PDB entry 7CN4 | electron microscopy, 2.93 A resolution | chains A and B of the 3 polymer chains in the assembly

== Chain A (and B) ==
Name: Spike glycoprotein
Organism: Bat coronavirus RaTG13
Notes: chain B of this document is another copy of the same molecule, construct and numbering; everything in this record applies to it too
UniProtKB: A0A6B9WHD3 (A0A6B9WHD3_CVHSA); numbering as in UniProt (aligned over 1-1209)
Sequence (1267 residues; row label = number of the first residue in the row):
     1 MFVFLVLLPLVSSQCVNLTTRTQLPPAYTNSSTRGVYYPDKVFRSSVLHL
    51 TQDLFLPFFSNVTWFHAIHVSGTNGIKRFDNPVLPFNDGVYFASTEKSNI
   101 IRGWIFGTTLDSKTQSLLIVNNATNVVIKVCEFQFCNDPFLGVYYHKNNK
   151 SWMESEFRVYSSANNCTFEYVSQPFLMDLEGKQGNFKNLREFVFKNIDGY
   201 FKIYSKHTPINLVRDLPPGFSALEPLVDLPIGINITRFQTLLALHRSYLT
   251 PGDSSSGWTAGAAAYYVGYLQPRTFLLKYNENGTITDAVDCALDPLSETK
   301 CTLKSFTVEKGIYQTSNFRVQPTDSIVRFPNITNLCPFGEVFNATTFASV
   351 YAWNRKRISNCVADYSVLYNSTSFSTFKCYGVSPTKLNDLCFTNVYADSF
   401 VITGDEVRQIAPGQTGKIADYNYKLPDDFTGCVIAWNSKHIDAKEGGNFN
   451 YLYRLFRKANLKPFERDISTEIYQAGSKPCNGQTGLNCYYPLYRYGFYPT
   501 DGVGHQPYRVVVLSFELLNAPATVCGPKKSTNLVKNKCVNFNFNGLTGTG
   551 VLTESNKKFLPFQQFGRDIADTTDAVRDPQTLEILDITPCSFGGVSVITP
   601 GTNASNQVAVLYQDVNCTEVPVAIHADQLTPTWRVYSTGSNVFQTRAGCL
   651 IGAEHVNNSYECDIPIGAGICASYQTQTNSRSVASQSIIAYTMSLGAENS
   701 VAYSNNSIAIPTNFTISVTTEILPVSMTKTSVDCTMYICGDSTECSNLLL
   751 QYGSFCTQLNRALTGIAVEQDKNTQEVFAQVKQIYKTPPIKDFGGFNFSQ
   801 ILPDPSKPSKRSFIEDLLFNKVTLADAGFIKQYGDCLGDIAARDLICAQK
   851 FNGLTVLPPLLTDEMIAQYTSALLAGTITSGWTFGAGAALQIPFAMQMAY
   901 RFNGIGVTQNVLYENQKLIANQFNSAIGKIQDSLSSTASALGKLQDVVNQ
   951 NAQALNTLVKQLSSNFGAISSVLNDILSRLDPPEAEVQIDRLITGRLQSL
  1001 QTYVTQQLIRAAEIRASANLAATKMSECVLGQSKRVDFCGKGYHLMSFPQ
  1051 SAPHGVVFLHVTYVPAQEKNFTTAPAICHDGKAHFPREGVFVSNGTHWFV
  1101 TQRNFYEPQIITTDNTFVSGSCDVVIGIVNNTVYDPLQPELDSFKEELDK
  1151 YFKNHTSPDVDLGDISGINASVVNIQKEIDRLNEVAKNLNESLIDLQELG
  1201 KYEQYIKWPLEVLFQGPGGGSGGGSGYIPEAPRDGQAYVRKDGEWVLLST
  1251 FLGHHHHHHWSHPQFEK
Not modelled in the structure: 1-13, 1134-1267
Differences from the reference sequence: engineered mutation Pro982 (Lys in A0A6B9WHD3), Pro983 (Val in A0A6B9WHD3); expression tag (1210-1267)
Cystine bridges: Cys15-Cys136, Cys131-Cys166, Cys291-Cys301, Cys336-Cys361, Cys379-Cys432, Cys391-Cys525, Cys480-Cys488, Cys538-Cys590, Cys617-Cys649, Cys662-Cys671, Cys734-Cys756, Cys739-Cys745, Cys836-Cys847, Cys1028-Cys1039, Cys1078-Cys1122
Covalent attachments: N-acetylglucosamine (NAG) linked to Asn17, Asn30, Asn61, Asn122, Asn165, Asn234, Asn282, Asn331, Asn343, Asn370, Asn616, Asn657, Asn713, Asn797, Asn1070
Residues lining bound ligands: N-acetylglucosamine (NAG; 2-acetamido-2-deoxy-beta-D-glucopyranose): Tyr453, Phe456, Tyr489, Tyr493
Reported in the primary citation:
  - post-translational modification sites: Asn165, Asn234, Asn370
  - mutagenesis - F449Y, F449Y/D501N (Kd 23.9 nM), D501N (9 fold), D501N/H505Y (Kd 8.1 nM), H505Y (3-fold): increased binding to hACE2

== Chain A / chain B interface ==
Residue-residue contacts - 191 pairs, chain A then chain B:
  Lys41(A) with Leu518(B)
  Phe43(A) with Asn519(B); Leu560(B), hydrophobic; Phe562(B), hydrophobic; Gln563(B)
  Lys113(A) with Ser469(B); Glu471(B)
  Gln115(A) with Ile468(B)
  Glu132(A) with Ile468(B)
  Thr167(A) with Arg466(B)
  Asp198(A) with Pro463(B); Phe464(B)
  Gly199(A) with Pro463(B), hydrogen bond (backbone-backbone); Phe464(B)
  Tyr200(A) with Arg355(B), hydrogen bond; Tyr396(B)
  Pro230(A) with Arg355(B); Tyr396(B)
  Ile231(A) with Arg466(B)
  Gly232(A) with Phe464(B); Glu465(B); Arg466(B), hydrogen bond (backbone-backbone)
  Asn234(A) with Glu465(B)
  Asn282(A) with Leu560(B)
  Tyr369(A) with Gly416(B); Lys417(B), hydrogen bond (backbone-side chain); Asp420(B), hydrogen bond; Tyr421(B), hydrophobic
  Asn370(A) with Leu455(B)
  Ser373(A) with Asp405(B), hydrogen bond; His505(B)
  Phe374(A) with Asp405(B); Arg408(B), hydrogen bond (backbone-side chain)
  Ser375(A) with Asp405(B); Arg408(B)
  Phe377(A) with Arg408(B)
  Pro384(A) with Gly413(B); Thr415(B)
  Thr385(A) with Gly413(B); Thr415(B)
  Asp427(A) with Pro982(B); Pro983(B)
  Val503(A) with Val503(B), hydrophobic
  Ser731(A) with Gln314(B)
  Asp733(A) with Ser316(B), hydrogen bond
  Met736(A) with Gly593(B)
  Asp741(A) with Thr549(B); Pro589(B); Cys590(B), hydrogen bond (side chain-backbone); Ser591(B), hydrogen bond
  Ser746(A) with Gln52(B), hydrogen bond
  Leu750(A) with Leu50(B); Gln52(B)
  Gln751(A) with Asn965(B), hydrogen bond (backbone-backbone)
  Tyr752(A) with Ser964(B); Asn965(B), hydrogen bond (backbone-backbone); Phe966(B); Gly967(B)
  Gly753(A) with Ser964(B)
  Phe755(A) with Gln961(B); Phe966(B), hydrophobic; Gln998(B); Ser999(B)
  Thr757(A) with Lys304(B), hydrogen bond
  Gln758(A) with Gln961(B); Thr1002(B)
  Arg761(A) with Gln953(B)
  Lys782(A) with Leu695(B); Gly696(B); Ala697(B), hydrogen bond (backbone-backbone)
  Gln783(A) with Ala697(B); Asn699(B), hydrogen bond
  Ile784(A) with Leu695(B); Ala697(B), hydrogen bond (backbone-backbone); Glu698(B); Asn699(B), hydrogen bond (backbone-backbone)
  Tyr785(A) with Asn699(B); Val701(B), hydrophobic
  Lys786(A) with Glu698(B); Asn699(B), hydrogen bond (backbone-backbone); Ser700(B)
  Ile790(A) with Tyr703(B)
  Phe793(A) with Tyr703(B), hydrophobic
  Lys831(A) with Asp614(B)
  Gln832(A) with Asp614(B)
  Tyr833(A) with Phe592(B), hydrophobic; Asp614(B), hydrogen bond (backbone-backbone); Val615(B), hydrophobic
  Ala841(A) with Lys557(B)
  Ala842(A) with Lys557(B)
  Arg843(A) with Asp568(B), salt bridge; Ile569(B); Asp574(B); Ile587(B), hydrogen bond (side chain-backbone)
  Asp844(A) with Ile569(B)
  Leu845(A) with Ile569(B), hydrophobic
  Ala848(A) with Asp568(B)
  Lys850(A) with Asp614(B), salt bridge
  Phe851(A) with Pro589(B), hydrophobic
  Thr855(A) with Gln613(B)
  Val856(A) with Gln613(B), hydrogen bond (backbone-side chain)
  Leu857(A) with Gln314(B); Gln613(B)
  Pro858(A) with Ala647(B), hydrophobic
  Pro859(A) with Ala668(B), hydrogen bond (backbone-backbone)
  Leu860(A) with Pro665(B), hydrophobic; Ala668(B), hydrogen bond (backbone-backbone); Gly669(B), hydrogen bond (backbone-backbone); Cys671(B), hydrophobic; Met693(B), hydrophobic
  Leu861(A) with Met693(B), hydrophobic
  Thr862(A) with Arg646(B); Ala668(B), hydrogen bond (side chain-backbone); Gly669(B)
  Met865(A) with Gly669(B); Thr692(B); Met693(B); Leu695(B)
  Gln868(A) with Leu695(B)
  Tyr869(A) with Leu695(B), hydrogen bond (side chain-backbone)
  Thr879(A) with Val701(B); Tyr703(B)
  Gly885(A) with Asp1037(B); Lys1041(B)
  Ala886(A) with Lys1041(B); Gly1042(B); Tyr1043(B)
  Ala888(A) with Glu1068(B)
  Ala889(A) with Val701(B), hydrophobic
  Leu890(A) with Ala709(B); Glu1068(B)
  Gln891(A) with Val701(B); Ala702(B); Ser707(B); Ile708(B); Ala709(B), hydrogen bond (backbone-backbone); Asn1070(B), hydrogen bond
  Ile892(A) with Tyr703(B)
  Pro893(A) with Tyr703(B); Asn705(B); Ser707(B)
  Phe894(A) with Tyr703(B), hydrogen bond (backbone-side chain)
  Met896(A) with Thr1073(B); Val1090(B)
  Tyr900(A) with Arg1103(B)
  Gln909(A) with Phe1085(B); Pro1086(B); Phe1117(B)
  Asn910(A) with Phe1085(B); Ser1119(B), hydrogen bond
  Tyr913(A) with Pro1075(B); Phe1085(B), hydrophobic; Val1124(B), hydrophobic
  Glu914(A) with Ser1119(B)
  Gln916(A) with Val1125(B)
  Val959(A) with Ala570(B)
  Ser963(A) with Asp571(B)
  Ser971(A) with Asp571(B), hydrogen bond
  Val972(A) with Arg567(B); Asp571(B)
  Asn974(A) with Thr547(B); Gly548(B)
  Leu977(A) with Lys386(B)
  Ser978(A) with Lys386(B); Gly545(B); Thr547(B), hydrogen bond
  Arg979(A) with Gly381(B); Val382(B); Ser383(B), hydrogen bond (backbone-backbone); Lys386(B); Leu517(B)
  Leu980(A) with Ser383(B); Lys386(B)
  Asp981(A) with Ser383(B), hydrogen bond (backbone-side chain); Thr385(B)
  Glu984(A) with Ser383(B), hydrogen bond
  Asp990(A) with Gly967(B)
  Gln998(A) with Gln998(B)
  Gln1001(A) with Gln998(B); Thr1002(B)
  Thr1005(A) with Thr1005(B)
  Leu1008(A) with Gln1006(B); Ile1009(B), hydrophobic
  Ala1012(A) with Glu1013(B)
  Arg1015(A) with Glu1013(B), salt bridge
  Ser1026(A) with Val1036(B)
  Glu1027(A) with Arg1035(B), salt bridge; Val1036(B)
  Leu1030(A) with Val1036(B)
  Gly1031(A) with Val1036(B)
  Arg1035(A) with Arg1035(B)
Interface residues without a listed pair, chain A (124 interface residues in all): Asn165, Ser366, Thr376, Gly413, Thr743, Asn747, Ser754, Gly834, Leu837, Ile840, Ile878, Ser880, Thr908, Leu962, Asp975, Ile1009, Thr1023, Glu1107
Interface residues without a listed pair, chain B (131 interface residues in all): Thr302, Asn317, Leu390, Gln414, Glu516, Leu546, Asn556, Thr572, Thr588, Glu619, Ala623, Glu661, Gly667, Ile670, Ser704, Asn706, Pro711, Thr957, Asp981, Val1064, Asp1123

== Overview ==
124 residues of chain A face 131 of chain B across their interface, with 36 hydrogen bonds and 4 salt bridges.
Among the polar pairs are Arg843(A)-Asp568(B), Lys850(A)-Asp614(B) and Arg1015(A)-Glu1013(B). From the paper:
F449Y, F449Y/D501N and D501N of chain A, among others, increase binding to hACE2; modification sites
Asn165(A), Asn234(A) and Asn370(A); 5 substitutions were tested in all.
Chain A and chain B are both Spike glycoprotein (Bat coronavirus RaTG13); the structure, Cryo-EM structure of
bat RaTG13 spike glycoprotein, was determined by electron microscopy together with 7CN8 from the same study.
